1DQK - chains A and D of the 4 polymer chains in the assembly; structure by X-ray diffraction, 2.00 A resolution.

== Chain A (and D) ==
Name: Superoxide reductase
From: Pyrococcus furiosus
Notes: chain D of this document is another copy of the same molecule, construct and numbering; everything in this record applies to it too
Reference sequence: P82385 (SOR_PYRFU); numbering as in UniProt (aligned over 1-124)
Amino-acid sequence (124 residues; numbered 1 to 124; the number before each row is that of its first residue):
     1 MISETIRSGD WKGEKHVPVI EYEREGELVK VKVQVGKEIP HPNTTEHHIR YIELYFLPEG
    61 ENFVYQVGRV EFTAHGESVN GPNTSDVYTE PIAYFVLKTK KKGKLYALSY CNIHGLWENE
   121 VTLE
Ion coordination: Fe2+: H16, H41, H47, C111, H114
Swiss-Prot annotation at these positions:
  - binding site (Fe cation): E14, H16, H41, H47, C111, H114

== How chain A and chain D interact ==
Pairs across the interface (20; chain A residue first):
  T45(A) with T45(D)
  E46(A) with P82(D)
  R50(A) with T73(D), hydrogen bond (side chain-backbone); E77(D), salt bridge
  R69(A) with E71(D), salt bridge
  E71(A) with R69(D), salt bridge; E71(D)
  T73(A) with R50(D), hydrogen bond (backbone-side chain)
  E77(A) with R50(D), salt bridge; N112(D); I113(D)
  S78(A) with I113(D)
  V79(A) with I113(D); H114(D)
  P82(A) with E46(D)
  N112(A) with E77(D)
  I113(A) with E77(D); S78(D); V79(D)
  H114(A) with V79(D)
Also at the interface, not in a pair above, chain A (14 interface residues in all): H75
Also at the interface, not in a pair above, chain D (14 interface residues in all): H75

== In short ==
Chain A and chain D each contribute 14 residues to their interface, with 2 hydrogen bonds and 4 salt bridges.
Among the polar pairs are R50(A)-E77(D), R69(A)-E71(D) and R50(A)-T73(D). From UniProt: 6 Fe cation-binding
residues on chain A.
Both chains are Superoxide reductase (Pyrococcus furiosus). Entry 1DQK (Crystal structure of superoxide
reductase in the reduced state at 2.0 angstroms resolution) was determined by X-ray diffraction, deposited
together with 1DQI and 1DO6.
